PDB entry 7CIM | X-ray diffraction, 1.80 A resolution | chains A and B

== Chain A (and B) ==
Name: L-methionine decarboxylase
Organism: Streptomyces sp. 590 KI-2014
Notes: EC 4.1.1.57; chain B of this document is another copy of the same molecule, construct and numbering; everything in this record applies to it too
UniProtKB: A0A0G4DBU7 (A0A0G4DBU7_9ACTN); numbering as in UniProt (aligned over 1-557)
Sequence (557 residues; each row starts with the number of its first residue):
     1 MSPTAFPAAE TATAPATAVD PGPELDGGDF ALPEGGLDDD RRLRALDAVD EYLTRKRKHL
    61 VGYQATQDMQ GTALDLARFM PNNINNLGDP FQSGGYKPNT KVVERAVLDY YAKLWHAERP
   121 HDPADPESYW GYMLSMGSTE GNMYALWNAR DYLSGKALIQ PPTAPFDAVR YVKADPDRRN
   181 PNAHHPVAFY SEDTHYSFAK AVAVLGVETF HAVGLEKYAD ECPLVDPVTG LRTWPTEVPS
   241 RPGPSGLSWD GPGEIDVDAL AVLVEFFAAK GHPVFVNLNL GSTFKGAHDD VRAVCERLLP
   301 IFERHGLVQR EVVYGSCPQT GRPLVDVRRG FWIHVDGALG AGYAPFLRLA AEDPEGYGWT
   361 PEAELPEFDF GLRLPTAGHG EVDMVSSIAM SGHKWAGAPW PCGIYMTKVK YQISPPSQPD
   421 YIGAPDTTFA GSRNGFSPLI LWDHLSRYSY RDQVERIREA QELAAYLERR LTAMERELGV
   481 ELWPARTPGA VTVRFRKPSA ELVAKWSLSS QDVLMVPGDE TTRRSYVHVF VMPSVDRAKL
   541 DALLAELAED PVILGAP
Unresolved in the structure: 1-17, 162-175, 556-557 (chain B: 1-23, 163-178)
Covalent attachments: 3-methlythiopropylamine (G0F) linked to Lys394
Residues lining bound ligands:
  - 3-methlythiopropylamine (G0F; [6-methyl-4-[(3-methylsulfanylpropylamino)methyl]-5-oxidanyl-pyridin-3-yl]methyl dihydrogen phosphate), molecule 1: Tyr63, Gln64, Ala65, Gly137, Ser138, Thr139, Asn142, His195, Ser197, Gly281, Thr283, Asp336, Ala338, Ser391, His393
  - 3-methlythiopropylamine (G0F), molecule 2: Asn85, Leu87, Tyr96, Gly431, Ser432
From the paper describing this entry:
  - binding site for 3-methlythiopropylamine: Lys394
  - conformationally variable residues (side-chain flip): His195, Tyr196
  - specificity-determining residues: Gln64
  - catalytic residues: Tyr421
  - mutagenesis - Q64A (50-fold): decreased catalytic activity on l -methionine
  - mutagenesis - Q64A: increased catalytic activity on l -histidine
  - mutagenesis - Y421F: decreased catalytic activity

== How chain A and chain B interact ==
Residue-residue contacts (207; chain A residue first):
  Glu24(A) with Lys97(B), salt bridge
  Leu25(A) with Val102(B)
  Gly27(A) with Val102(B)
  Phe30(A) with Val102(B), hydrophobic; Val103(B), hydrophobic; Ala106(B); Trp442(B), hydrogen bond (backbone-side chain)
  Leu32(A) with Ala106(B); Tyr110(B), hydrophobic; Trp442(B); Ser446(B)
  Glu34(A) with Lys113(B), salt bridge; Ser449(B); Tyr450(B), hydrogen bond (backbone-backbone)
  Gly35(A) with Ser449(B)
  Gly36(A) with Ser446(B)
  Leu37(A) with Trp442(B), hydrophobic; Ser446(B), hydrogen bond (backbone-backbone)
  Arg42(A) with Asp75(B), salt bridge; Trp442(B); Asp443(B); Ser446(B), hydrogen bond (side chain-backbone); Arg447(B)
  Leu43(A) with Arg78(B)
  Ala45(A) with Trp442(B), hydrophobic
  Leu46(A) with Asp75(B); Leu76(B), hydrophobic; Phe79(B); Asp443(B)
  Asp47(A) with Arg78(B), salt bridge
  Val49(A) with Phe79(B), hydrophobic; Leu439(B), hydrophobic
  Asp50(A) with Arg78(B), salt bridge; Phe79(B)
  Tyr52(A) with Lys97(B), hydrogen bond (side chain-backbone); Asn99(B)
  Leu53(A) with Phe79(B), hydrophobic; Asn82(B); Ile84(B), hydrophobic; Pro98(B); Asn99(B)
  Lys56(A) with Lys97(B); Pro98(B)
  Arg57(A) with Pro81(B); Asn82(B); Pro98(B)
  Leu60(A) with Tyr96(B), hydrophobic; Pro98(B)
  Tyr63(A) with Gly95(B); Tyr96(B), hydrogen bond (side chain-backbone)
  Ala65(A) with Asn83(B); Tyr96(B)
  Thr66(A) with Asn83(B), hydrogen bond (backbone-side chain)
  Gln67(A) with Pro81(B); Asn83(B); Tyr96(B), hydrogen bond
  Met69(A) with Pro81(B); Asn82(B); Asn83(B)
  Ala73(A) with Met80(B), hydrophobic; Pro81(B)
  Asp75(A) with Arg42(B), salt bridge; Leu46(B)
  Leu76(A) with Leu46(B), hydrophobic
  Ala77(A) with Ala77(B), hydrophobic; Met80(B), hydrophobic
  Arg78(A) with Leu43(B); Asp47(B), salt bridge; Asp50(B), salt bridge
  Phe79(A) with Leu46(B); Val49(B), hydrophobic; Asp50(B); Leu53(B), hydrophobic
  Met80(A) with Met69(B); Ala73(B), hydrophobic; Ala77(B), hydrophobic; Pro399(B); Trp400(B), hydrophobic
  Pro81(A) with Arg57(B); Gln67(B); Met69(B); Gln70(B); Ala73(B)
  Asn82(A) with Leu53(B); Arg57(B), hydrogen bond; Met69(B); Pro399(B)
  Asn83(A) with Ala65(B); Thr66(B), hydrogen bond (side chain-backbone); Gln67(B); Met69(B); His393(B), hydrogen bond (side chain-backbone); Gly397(B); Ala398(B), hydrogen bond (side chain-backbone)
  Ile84(A) with Leu53(B), hydrophobic; Pro399(B)
  Gly95(A) with Tyr63(B); Ser507(B)
  Tyr96(A) with Leu60(B), hydrophobic; Tyr63(B), hydrogen bond (backbone-side chain); Ala65(B); Gln67(B), hydrogen bond
  Lys97(A) with Tyr52(B), hydrogen bond (backbone-side chain); Lys56(B); Ala504(B); Ser507(B), hydrogen bond (backbone-side chain)
  Pro98(A) with Leu53(B), hydrophobic; Lys56(B); Arg57(B); Leu60(B); Ser507(B)
  Asn99(A) with Tyr52(B); Leu53(B)
  Val102(A) with Leu25(B), hydrophobic; Phe30(B), hydrophobic
  Val103(A) with Phe30(B), hydrophobic
  Ala106(A) with Phe30(B); Leu32(B)
  Tyr110(A) with Leu32(B)
  Lys113(A) with Glu34(B), salt bridge
  Ser135(A) with Ser135(B)
  Met136(A) with Met136(B), hydrophobic; Ala430(B), hydrophobic
  Thr139(A) with Phe429(B); Gly431(B), hydrogen bond (side chain-backbone)
  Glu140(A) with Met136(B)
  Met143(A) with Phe429(B), hydrophobic
  Trp147(A) with Lys200(B); Val204(B)
  Arg150(A) with Ala203(B), hydrogen bond (side chain-backbone); Val204(B), hydrogen bond (side chain-backbone)
  His195(A) with Tyr421(B)
  Tyr196(A) with Pro415(B); Pro416(B), hydrogen bond (side chain-backbone); Asp420(B)
  Lys200(A) with Pro415(B); Pro416(B); Asp426(B), salt bridge; Thr427(B)
  Ala203(A) with Arg150(B), hydrogen bond (backbone-side chain)
  Val204(A) with Trp147(B); Arg150(B), hydrogen bond (backbone-side chain); Val204(B); Leu205(B); Phe429(B), hydrophobic
  Leu205(A) with Val204(B)
  Glu237(A) with Gln418(B)
  His393(A) with Asn83(B), hydrogen bond (backbone-side chain); Ser432(B)
  Gly397(A) with Asn83(B)
  Ala398(A) with Asn83(B), hydrogen bond (backbone-side chain)
  Pro399(A) with Met80(B); Asn82(B); Ile84(B)
  Trp400(A) with Trp400(B), hydrophobic; Asn434(B); Phe436(B), hydrophobic
  Pro401(A) with Ser432(B); Arg433(B); Asn434(B)
  Pro415(A) with Tyr196(B); Lys200(B)
  Pro416(A) with Tyr196(B), hydrogen bond (backbone-side chain); Lys200(B)
  Gln418(A) with Tyr196(B), hydrogen bond
  Pro419(A) with Arg523(B)
  Tyr421(A) with Glu520(B); Arg523(B)
  Asp426(A) with Tyr196(B); Lys200(B), hydrogen bond (backbone-side chain)
  Phe429(A) with Thr139(B); Met143(B), hydrophobic; Val204(B), hydrophobic; Phe429(B), hydrophobic
  Ala430(A) with Met136(B), hydrophobic
  Gly431(A) with Thr139(B), hydrogen bond (backbone-side chain)
  Ser432(A) with His393(B); Pro401(B)
  Arg433(A) with Pro401(B)
  Asn434(A) with Trp400(B); Pro401(B)
  Phe436(A) with Met80(B), hydrophobic; Trp400(B), hydrophobic
  Ile440(A) with Met80(B), hydrophobic
  Trp442(A) with Phe30(B), hydrogen bond (side chain-backbone); Leu32(B); Leu37(B), hydrophobic; Ala45(B), hydrophobic; Leu46(B), hydrophobic
  Asp443(A) with Arg42(B); Leu46(B)
  Ser446(A) with Leu32(B); Gly36(B); Leu37(B), hydrogen bond (backbone-backbone); Arg42(B), hydrogen bond
  Arg447(A) with Arg42(B)
  Ser449(A) with Glu34(B); Gly35(B)
  Tyr450(A) with Glu34(B), hydrogen bond (backbone-backbone)
  Ala504(A) with Lys97(B)
  Ser507(A) with Gly95(B); Lys97(B), hydrogen bond (side chain-backbone); Pro98(B)
  Ser509(A) with Tyr421(B)
  Ser510(A) with Tyr421(B); Ile422(B)
  Gln511(A) with Tyr421(B)
Also at the interface, not in a pair above, chain A (108 interface residues in all): Asp26, Asp29, Ala31, Pro33, Thr54, Asn85, Leu87, Thr100, Val107, Ala199, Thr283, Asp420, Thr427, Leu439, Leu445, Tyr448
Also at the interface, not in a pair above, chain B (104 interface residues in all): Asp26, Gly27, Asp29, Pro33, Thr54, Asn85, Leu87, Thr100, Val107, Glu140, Ala199, Leu445, Tyr448, Gln511, Asp512

== Overview ==
The interface between chain A and chain B involves 108 residues on one side and 104 on the other; the contacts
include 33 hydrogen bonds and 10 salt bridges. Among the polar pairs are Glu24(A)-Lys97(B), Glu34(A)-Lys113(B)
and Arg42(A)-Asp75(B). The paper reports the catalytic residue Tyr421(A); Q64A of chain A reduces catalytic
activity on l -methionine.
Chain A and chain B are both L-methionine decarboxylase (Streptomyces sp. 590 KI-2014); the structure, Crystal
structure of L-methionine decarboxylase from Streptomyces sp.590 in complexed with 3-methlythiopropylamine
(geminal diamine form), was determined by X-ray diffraction together with 7CIF, 7CIG, 7CII and 7CIJ from the
same study.
